6DNH - chains B and C of the 4 polymer chains in the assembly; structure by electron microscopy, 3.40 A resolution.

== Chain B ==
Protein: pre-mRNA 3' end processing protein WDR33
From: Homo sapiens
UniProt: Q9C0J8 (WDR33_HUMAN); residues 1-572 here = UniProt positions 1-572
Chain sequence (587 residues; numbered -14 to 572; the number before each row is that of its first residue; numbers below 1 keep their minus sign (Met-14 is residue -14)):
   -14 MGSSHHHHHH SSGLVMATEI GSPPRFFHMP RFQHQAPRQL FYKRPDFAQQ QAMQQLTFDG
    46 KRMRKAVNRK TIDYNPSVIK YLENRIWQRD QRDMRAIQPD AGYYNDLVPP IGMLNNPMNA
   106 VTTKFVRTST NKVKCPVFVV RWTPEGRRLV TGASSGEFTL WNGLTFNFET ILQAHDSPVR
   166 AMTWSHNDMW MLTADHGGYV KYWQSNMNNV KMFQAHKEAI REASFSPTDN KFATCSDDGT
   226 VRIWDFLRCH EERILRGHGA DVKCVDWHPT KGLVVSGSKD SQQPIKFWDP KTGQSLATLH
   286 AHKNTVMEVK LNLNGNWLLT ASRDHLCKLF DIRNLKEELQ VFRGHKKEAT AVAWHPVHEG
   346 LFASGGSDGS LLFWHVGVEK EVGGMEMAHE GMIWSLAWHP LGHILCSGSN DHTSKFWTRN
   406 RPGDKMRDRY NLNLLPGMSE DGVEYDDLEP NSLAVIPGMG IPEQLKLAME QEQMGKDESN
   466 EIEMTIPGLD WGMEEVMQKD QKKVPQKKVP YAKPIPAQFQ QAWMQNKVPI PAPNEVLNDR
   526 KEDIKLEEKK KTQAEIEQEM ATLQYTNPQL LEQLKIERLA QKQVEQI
Disordered / not traced: -14 to 41, 418-572
Differences from the reference sequence: expression tag (-14 to 0)
Swiss-Prot annotation at these positions:
  - modified residue: Ala2 (N-acetylalanine), Ser7 (Phosphoserine), Lys46 (N6-acetyllysine)
  - cross-link (Glycyl lysine isopeptide (Lys-Gly)): Lys526 (interchain with G-Cter in SUMO2), Lys530 (interchain with G-Cter in SUMO2), Lys560 (interchain with G-Cter in SUMO2)
Reported in the primary citation:
  - conformationally variable residues (order/disorder transition): Phe43 to Arg54
  - binding site for the 17-nt RNA strand: Phe43 to Gly45, Lys117, Phe153, Ile156
  - specificity-determining residues: Thr115 (proposed by the authors, not directly observed)

== Chain C ==
Protein: Cleavage and polyadenylation specificity factor subunit 4
From: Homo sapiens
UniProt: O95639 (CPSF4_HUMAN), isoform O95639-2; residues 1-244 here = UniProt positions 1-244
Chain sequence (245 residues; numbered 0 to 244; the number before each row is that of its first residue; numbering starts at 0):
     0 GMQEIIASVD HIKFDLEIAV EQQLGAQPLP FPGMDKSGAA VCEFFLKAAC GKGGMCPFRH
    60 ISGEKTVVCK HWLRGLCKKG DQCEFLHEYD MTKMPECYFY SKFGECSNKE CPFLHIDPES
   120 KIKDCPWYDR GFCKHGPLCR HRHTRRVICV NYLVGFCPEG PSCKFMHPRF ELPMGTTEQP
   180 PLPQQTQPPA KQRTPQVIGV MQSQNSSAGN RGPRPLEQVT CYKCGEKGHY ANRCTKGHLA
   240 FLSGQ
Disordered / not traced: 117-244
Differences from the reference sequence: expression tag (0)
Metal / ion sites: Zn2+ site 1: Cys41, Cys49, Cys55, His59; Zn2+ site 2: Cys76, His86; Zn2+ site 3: Cys96, Cys110, His114
Swiss-Prot annotation at these positions:
  - zinc finger: Lys35 to Ser61 (C3H1-type 1), Gly62 to Asp89 (C3H1-type 2), Met90 to Pro117 (C3H1-type 3), Glu118 to His142 (C3H1-type 4), Thr143 to Phe169 (C3H1-type 5)
  - modified residue: Ser202 (Phosphoserine)
Reported in the primary citation:
  - binding site for the 17-nt RNA strand: Val67, Lys69, His70, Lys77, Lys78, Phe84

== Chain B / chain C interface ==
Contacting residue pairs (30; chain B residue first):
  Lys46(B) - Tyr97(C)
  Lys46(B) - Phe98(C)
  Lys46(B) - Phe102(C)
  Met48(B) - Phe98(C)  hydrophobic
  Met48(B) - Phe102(C)  hydrophobic
  Arg49(B) - Ser106(C)  hydrogen bond (backbone-side chain)
  Lys50(B) - Ser106(C)
  Ala51(B) - Ser106(C)  hydrogen bond (backbone-side chain)
  Arg133(B) - Arg73(C)  hydrogen bond (side chain-backbone)
  Arg133(B) - Leu75(C)
  Glu154(B) - Arg73(C)  hydrogen bond (backbone-side chain)
  Thr155(B) - Leu75(C)
  Leu157(B) - Lys77(C)
  Trp175(B) - Phe30(C)  hydrophobic
  Trp175(B) - Met33(C)  hydrophobic
  Gln189(B) - Met33(C)
  Gln189(B) - Lys35(C)
  Asn191(B) - Asp34(C)  hydrogen bond
  Asn191(B) - Gly74(C)
  Asn191(B) - Leu75(C)
  Asn191(B) - Cys76(C)  hydrogen bond (side chain-backbone)
  Met192(B) - Lys77(C)
  Asn193(B) - Gly32(C)  hydrogen bond (side chain-backbone)
  Asn193(B) - Lys77(C)  hydrogen bond (side chain-backbone)
  Val195(B) - Phe30(C)  hydrophobic
  Val195(B) - Met33(C)  hydrophobic
  Lys196(B) - Phe30(C)
  Phe231(B) - Phe30(C)
  Leu232(B) - Pro29(C)  hydrophobic
  Leu232(B) - Phe30(C)
Other interface residues (no listed pair), chain B (24 interface residues in all): Gly45, Arg47, Arg132, Met174, Tyr187, Ser190
From the paper, about this interface:
  - interface residues, chain B: Phe43(B)

== In short ==
24 residues of chain B face 15 of chain C across their interface, with 8 hydrogen bonds. Polar contacts
include Arg49(B)-Ser106(C), Ala51(B)-Ser106(C) and Arg133(B)-Arg73(C). The paper reports a binding site for
the 17-nt RNA strand at Phe43(B), Lys117(B) and Val67(C) among others; the interface residue Phe43(B).
Chain B is pre-mRNA 3' end processing protein WDR33 and chain C is Cleavage and polyadenylation specificity
factor subunit 4, both from Homo sapiens; the structure, Cryo-EM structure of human CPSF-160-WDR33-CPSF-30-PAS
RNA complex at 3.4 A resolution, was determined by electron microscopy (same publication as 6BLY and 6BM0).
